Entry 1LCN (X-ray diffraction, 1.63 A resolution); this record covers chain A.

Chain A:
Protein: Protein (lysozyme)
Organism: Gallus gallus
Notes: EC 3.2.1.17
UniProtKB: P00698 (LYSC_CHICK); residues 1-129 here correspond to UniProt positions 19-147 (UniProt number = residue number + 18)
Amino-acid sequence (129 residues; row label = number of the first residue in the row):
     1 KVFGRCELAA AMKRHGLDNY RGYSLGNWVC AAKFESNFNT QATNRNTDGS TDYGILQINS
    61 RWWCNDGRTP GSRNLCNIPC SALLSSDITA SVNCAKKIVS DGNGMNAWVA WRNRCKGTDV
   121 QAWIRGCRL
Disulfide bonds: Cys6-Cys127, Cys30-Cys115, Cys64-Cys80, Cys76-Cys94
Swiss-Prot annotation at these positions:
  - active site: Glu35, Asp52
  - binding site (substrate): Asp101

In short:
From UniProt: active-site residues Glu35 and Asp52 and substrate-binding residue Asp101.
Chain A is Protein (lysozyme) (Gallus gallus); the structure, Monoclinic hen egg white lysozyme, thiocyanate
complex, was determined by X-ray diffraction (same publication as 1HF4, 1B2K and 1B0D).
